1J7V - chains L and R; structure by X-ray diffraction, 2.90 A resolution.

Chain L:
Name: Interleukin-10
Organism: Homo sapiens
Reference sequence: P22301 (IL10_HUMAN); residues 1-160 here correspond to UniProt positions 19-178 (UniProt number = residue number + 18)
Amino-acid sequence (160 residues; row label = number of the first residue in the row):
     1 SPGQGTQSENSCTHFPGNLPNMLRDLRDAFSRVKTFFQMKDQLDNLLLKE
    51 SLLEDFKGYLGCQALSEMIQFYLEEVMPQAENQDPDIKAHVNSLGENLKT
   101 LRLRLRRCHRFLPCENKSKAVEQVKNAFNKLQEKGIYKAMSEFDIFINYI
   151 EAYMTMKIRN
Not modelled in the structure: 1-10
Cystine bridges: C12-C108, C62-C114
UniProt features mapped onto this chain:
  - glycosylation: N116 (N-linked (GlcNAc...) asparagine)
What the authors report for this chain:
  - conformationally variable residues (order/disorder transition): G17 to M22, Q38 to D44
  - self-association interface (contacts with another copy of this molecule); pairs are residue here / residue on that copy: R27-E151 (salt bridge)

Chain R:
Name: Interleukin-10 receptor alpha chain
Organism: Homo sapiens
Notes: fragment: extracellular domain, residues 22-235
Reference sequence: Q13651 (I10R1_HUMAN); residues 1-214 here correspond to UniProt positions 22-235 (UniProt number = residue number + 21)
Amino-acid sequence (214 residues; row label = number of the first residue in the row):
     1 HGTELPSPPSVWFEAEFFHHILHWTPIPQQSESTCYEVALLRYGIESWNS
    51 ISQCSQTLSYDLTAVTLDLYHSNGYRARVRAVDGSRHSQWTVTNTRFSVD
   101 EVTLTVGSVNLEIHNGFILGKIQLPRPKMAPAQDTYESIFSHFREYEIAI
   151 RKVPGQFTFTHKKVKHEQFSLLTSGEVGEFCVQVKPSVASRSNKGMWSKE
   201 ECISLTRQYFTVTN
Not modelled in the structure: 1, 207-214
Cystine bridges: C35-C54, C181-C202
Sequence notes: engineered mutation Q29 (Asn50 in Q13651), Q53 (Asn74 in Q13651), Q89 (Asn110 in Q13651), Q133 (Asn154 in Q13651), Q156 (Asn177 in Q13651), Q168 (Asn189 in Q13651)
What the authors report for this chain:
  - contacts within the chain: Q53-E147, A81-S88, P8-T91 (hydrogen bond), N73-R96 (hydrogen bond), V184-S198 (hydrogen bond)
  - self-association interface (contacts with another copy of this molecule): I51 to C54, F159, H161
  - post-translational modification sites: Q53 (proposed by the authors, not directly observed)

Interface between chain L and chain R:
Pairs across the interface (34; chain L residue first):
  P20(L) with F143(R), hydrophobic; A189(R); S190(R)
  N21(L) with A189(R)
  L23(L) with S190(R)
  R24(L) with V188(R); A189(R); S190(R), hydrogen bond (backbone-backbone); R191(R), hydrogen bond (side chain-backbone); S192(R)
  R27(L) with S190(R), hydrogen bond (side chain-backbone); R191(R); S192(R)
  D28(L) with S192(R)
  K34(L) with R96(R); D100(R); E101(R), salt bridge
  T35(L) with T95(R)
  Q38(L) with R76(R), hydrogen bond (backbone-side chain); N94(R); T95(R); R96(R), hydrogen bond (side chain-backbone)
  M39(L) with N94(R)
  Q42(L) with R76(R)
  D44(L) with L41(R); Y43(R); G44(R), hydrogen bond (backbone-backbone); I45(R), hydrogen bond (backbone-backbone); R76(R), salt bridge
  N45(L) with Y43(R), hydrogen bond (backbone-side chain); E46(R)
  L46(L) with Y43(R), hydrophobic; G44(R); N73(R)
Also at the interface, not in a pair above, chain L (16 interface residues in all): D41, L43
Also at the interface, not in a pair above, chain R (22 interface residues in all): W48, S98, S187, N193
From the paper, about this interface:
  - pairs named by the authors: P20(L)-F143(R), R24(L)-R191(R), R27(L)-S190(R), Q38(L)-R96(R) (hydrogen bond), Q42(L)-R76(R) (hydrogen bond), D44(L)-R76(R) (salt bridge), R191(R)-R27(L)
  - interface residues, chain L: S11(L), T13(L), N18(L), R104(L), R107(L)
  - interface residues, chain L: K34(L), D41(L) (by similarity / conservation)
  - interface residues, chain R: L41(R), G44(R)

Overview:
The interface between chain L and chain R involves 16 residues on one side and 22 on the other; the contacts
include 8 hydrogen bonds and 2 salt bridges. Among the polar pairs are K34(L)-E101(R), D44(L)-R76(R) and
R24(L)-R191(R). The paper describes contacts between P20(L) and F143(R), R24(L) and R191(R) and R27(L) and
S190(R) among others; hydrogen bonds between Q38(L) and R96(R) and Q42(L) and R76(R); a salt bridge between
D44(L) and R76(R). From the paper: interface residues S11(L), T13(L) and L41(R) among others; a modification
site at Q53(R).
Here chain L is Interleukin-10 and chain R is Interleukin-10 receptor alpha chain, both from Homo sapiens.
Entry 1J7V (Human il-10 / il-10R1 complex) was determined by X-ray diffraction.
